PDB entry 3UMN | X-ray diffraction, 2.00 A resolution | chain A

[Chain A]
Protein: Lamin-B1
Source organism: Homo sapiens
Notes: fragment: Globular Tail Domain
UniProt: P20700 (LMNB1_HUMAN); numbering as in UniProt (aligned over 428-550)
Amino-acid sequence (123 residues; each row starts with the number of its first residue):
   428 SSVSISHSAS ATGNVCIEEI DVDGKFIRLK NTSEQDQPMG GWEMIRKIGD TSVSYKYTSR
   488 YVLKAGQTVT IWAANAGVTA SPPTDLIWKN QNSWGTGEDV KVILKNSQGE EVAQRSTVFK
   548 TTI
Not modelled in the structure: 428-430, 549-550
What the authors report for this chain:
  - conformationally variable residues (loop rearrangement): Trp515, Trp521, Gly522, Thr523, Gly524

[Summary]
The paper reports conformational variability at Trp515, Trp521 and Gly522 among others.
Chain A is Lamin-B1 (Homo sapiens); the structure, Crystal Structure of Lamin-B1, was determined by X-ray
diffraction (same publication as 3TYY).
